5YVU - chains B and A of the 3 polymer chains in the assembly; structure by X-ray diffraction, 2.49 A resolution.

== Chain B ==
Name: Genome polyprotein
Source organism: Dengue virus 4
Reference sequence: F8TEL4 (F8TEL4_9FLAV); residues 1-618 here correspond to UniProt positions 1475-2092 (UniProt number = residue number + 1474)
Amino-acid sequence (627 residues; row label = number of the first residue in the row; numbers below 1 keep their minus sign (Gly-8 is residue -8)):
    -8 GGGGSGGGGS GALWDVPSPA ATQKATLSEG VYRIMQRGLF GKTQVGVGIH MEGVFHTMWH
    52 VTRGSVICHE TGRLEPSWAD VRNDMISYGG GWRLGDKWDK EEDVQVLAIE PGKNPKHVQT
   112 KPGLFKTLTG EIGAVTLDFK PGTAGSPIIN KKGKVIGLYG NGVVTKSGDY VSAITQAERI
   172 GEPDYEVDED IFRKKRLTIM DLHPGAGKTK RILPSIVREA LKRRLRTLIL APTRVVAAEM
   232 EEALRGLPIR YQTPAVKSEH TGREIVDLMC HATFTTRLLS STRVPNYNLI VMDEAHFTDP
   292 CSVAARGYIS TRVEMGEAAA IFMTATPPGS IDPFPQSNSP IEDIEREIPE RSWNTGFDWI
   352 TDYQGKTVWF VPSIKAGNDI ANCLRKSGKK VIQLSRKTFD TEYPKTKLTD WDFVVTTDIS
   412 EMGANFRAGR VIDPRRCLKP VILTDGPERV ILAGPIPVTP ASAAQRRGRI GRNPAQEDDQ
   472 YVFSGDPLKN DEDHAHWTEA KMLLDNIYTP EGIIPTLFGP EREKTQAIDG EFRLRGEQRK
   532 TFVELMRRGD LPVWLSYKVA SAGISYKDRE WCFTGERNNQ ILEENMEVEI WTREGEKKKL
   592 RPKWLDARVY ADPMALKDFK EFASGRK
Disordered / not traced: -8 to 1, 9-17, 30-32, 171-174
Differences from the reference sequence: expression tag (-8 to 0); engineered mutation Ala135 (Ser1609 in F8TEL4)

== Chain A ==
Name: Genome polyprotein
Source organism: Dengue virus 4
Reference sequence: F8TEL4 (F8TEL4_9FLAV); residues 49-95 here correspond to UniProt positions 1393-1439 (UniProt number = residue number + 1344)
Amino-acid sequence (55 residues; each row starts with the number of its first residue):
    41 FKPGTSGSAD LSLEKAANVQ WDEMADITGS SPIIEVKQDE DGSFSIRDVE ETNMI
Disordered / not traced: 41-49, 88-95
Differences from the reference sequence: expression tag (41-48)

== How chain B and chain A interact ==
Contacting residue pairs (80; chain B residue first):
  Glu20(B) with Asn58(A)
  Gly21(B) with Ala57(A); Asn58(A)
  Val22(B) with Ala56(A), hydrogen bond (backbone-backbone); Ala57(A), hydrogen bond (backbone-backbone)
  Tyr23(B) with Leu53(A), hydrophobic; Glu54(A); Lys55(A)
  Arg24(B) with Ser52(A); Leu53(A); Glu54(A), hydrogen bond (backbone-backbone)
  Ile25(B) with Ser52(A)
  Met26(B) with Leu51(A); Ser52(A), hydrogen bond (backbone-backbone)
  Gln27(B) with Asp50(A); Leu51(A)
  Arg28(B) with Asp50(A), hydrogen bond (backbone-backbone)
  Ile40(B) with Val59(A), hydrophobic
  Phe46(B) with Leu53(A), hydrophobic
  Thr53(B) with Leu51(A)
  Ser56(B) with Leu51(A)
  Val57(B) with Leu51(A)
  Cys59(B) with Leu51(A), hydrogen bond (backbone-backbone); Ser52(A); Leu53(A)
  His60(B) with Leu53(A)
  Val72(B) with Glu80(A); Asp81(A); Gly82(A), hydrogen bond (backbone-backbone)
  Arg73(B) with Gln78(A); Glu80(A); Gly82(A)
  Val95(B) with Trp61(A)
  Gln96(B) with Trp61(A); Asp62(A), hydrogen bond (side chain-backbone); Ala65(A)
  Leu98(B) with Gln60(A)
  Pro106(B) with Ala56(A)
  His108(B) with Gln60(A); Asp62(A); Ala65(A)
  Gln110(B) with Trp61(A); Asp66(A), hydrogen bond (backbone-backbone); Ile67(A); Thr68(A), hydrogen bond (backbone-backbone)
  Thr111(B) with Thr68(A), hydrogen bond (side chain-backbone); Gly69(A)
  Lys112(B) with Ser70(A); Ser71(A)
  Pro113(B) with Ser71(A)
  Gly114(B) with Ser71(A); Pro72(A)
  Leu115(B) with Pro72(A), hydrogen bond (backbone-backbone); Ile73(A); Ile74(A), hydrogen bond (backbone-backbone)
  Phe116(B) with Ile74(A), hydrophobic; Val76(A), hydrophobic; Phe84(A), hydrophobic
  Lys117(B) with Ile74(A), hydrogen bond (backbone-backbone); Glu75(A); Val76(A), hydrogen bond (backbone-backbone)
  Thr118(B) with Val76(A)
  Leu119(B) with Val76(A), hydrogen bond (backbone-backbone)
  Thr127(B) with Gly69(A); Ser70(A), hydrogen bond (side chain-backbone); Pro72(A)
  Ile140(B) with Val59(A), hydrophobic; Trp61(A), hydrophobic
  Asn141(B) with Trp61(A)
  Gly144(B) with Val59(A)
  Val146(B) with Val59(A), hydrophobic
  Asn152(B) with Gly82(A), hydrogen bond (side chain-backbone); Phe84(A)
  Gly153(B) with Phe84(A)
  Val154(B) with Phe84(A), hydrophobic; Ser85(A); Ile86(A), hydrophobic
  Val155(B) with Ile86(A)
  Lys157(B) with Ile86(A)
  Ala164(B) with Phe84(A), hydrophobic
Other interface residues (no listed pair), chain B (52 interface residues in all): Val36, Asn74, Asp75, Ile100, Val109, Lys142, Lys145, Thr156
Other interface residues (no listed pair), chain A (34 interface residues in all): Asp79, Ser83

== Summary ==
52 residues of chain B and 34 residues of chain A are in contact, with 18 hydrogen bonds. Polar contacts
include Gln96(B)-Asp62(A), Thr111(B)-Thr68(A) and Thr127(B)-Ser70(A).
Chain B is Genome polyprotein and chain A is Genome polyprotein, both from Dengue virus 4; the structure,
Crystal structures of unlinked full length NS3 from Dengue virus provide insights into dynamics of protease
..., was determined by X-ray diffraction.
